Entry 7ZQF (X-ray diffraction, 1.68 A resolution); this record covers chains A and B.

[Chain A]
Molecule: Serine protease subunit NS2B
From: Zika virus
UniProt: Q32ZE1 (POLG_ZIKV); residues 46-96 here correspond to UniProt positions 1414-1464 (UniProt number = residue number + 1368)
Amino-acid sequence (53 residues; numbered 44 to 96; the number before each row is that of its first residue):
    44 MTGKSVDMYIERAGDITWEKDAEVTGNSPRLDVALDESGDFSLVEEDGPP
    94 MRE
Disordered / not traced: 44-48, 89-96
Differences from the reference sequence: initiating methionine (44); expression tag (45)
Curated features (UniProtKB/Swiss-Prot):
  - region: Ile53 to Pro92 (Interacts with and activates NS3 protease)
Ligand contacts: MI-2206 (JW6; 1-[(8R,15S,18S)-15-(4-azanylbutyl)-18-[(3-azanyl-4-oxidanyl-phenyl)methyl]-4,7,14,17,20-pentakis(oxidanylidene)-3,6,13,16,19-pentazabicyclo[20.3.1]hexacosa-1(25),22(26),23-trien-8-yl]guanidine): Gly82, Asp83, Phe84, Ser85

[Chain B]
Molecule: Serine protease NS3
From: Zika virus
Notes: EC 3.4.21.91, 3.6.1.15, 3.6.4.13
UniProt: Q32ZE1 (POLG_ZIKV); residues 1-177 here correspond to UniProt positions 1499-1675 (UniProt number = residue number + 1498)
Amino-acid sequence (178 residues; numbered 0 to 177; the number before each row is that of its first residue; numbering starts at 0):
     0 GSGALWDVPAPKEVKKGETTDGVYRVMTRRLLGSTQVGVGVMQEGVFHTM
    50 WHVTKGAALRSGEGRLDPYWGDVKQDLVSYCGPWKLDAAWDGLSEVQLLA
   100 VPPGERAKNIQTLPGIFKTKDGDIGAVALDYPAGTSGSPILDKCGRVIGL
   150 YGNGVVIKNGSYVSAITQGKREEETPVE
Disordered / not traced: 0-17, 29-32, 171-177
Differences from the reference sequence: expression tag (0); conflict Lys107 (Arg1605 in Q32ZE1)
Curated features (UniProtKB/Swiss-Prot):
  - active site (Charge relay system): His51, Asp75, Ser135
Ligand contacts: MI-2206 (JW6; 1-[(8R,15S,18S)-15-(4-azanylbutyl)-18-[(3-azanyl-4-oxidanyl-phenyl)methyl]-4,7,14,17,20-pentakis(oxidanylidene)-3,6,13,16,19-pentazabicyclo[20.3.1]hexacosa-1(25),22(26),23-trien-8-yl]guanidine): His51, Asp75, Asp129, Tyr130, Pro131, Ala132, Ser135, Tyr150, Gly151, Asn152, Gly153, Val154, Val155, Gly159, Ser160, Tyr161

[Interface between chain A and chain B]
Residue-residue contacts - 95 pairs, chain A then chain B:
  Asp50(A) with Met26(B); Thr27(B); Arg28(B), hydrogen bond (backbone-backbone); Arg59(B), salt bridge
  Met51(A) with Val25(B), hydrophobic; Met26(B); Thr27(B); Thr53(B); Leu58(B); Arg59(B), hydrogen bond (backbone-backbone)
  Tyr52(A) with Arg24(B); Val25(B); Met26(B), hydrogen bond (backbone-backbone); Arg28(B); Ser33(B), hydrogen bond; Arg59(B)
  Ile53(A) with Tyr23(B), hydrophobic; Arg24(B); Met41(B), hydrophobic; Phe46(B), hydrophobic; Arg59(B), hydrogen bond (backbone-backbone); Ser60(B); Leu65(B), hydrophobic
  Glu54(A) with Tyr23(B); Arg24(B), hydrogen bond (backbone-backbone)
  Arg55(A) with Thr19(B); Asp20(B), hydrogen bond (side chain-backbone); Gly21(B); Val22(B); Tyr23(B)
  Ala56(A) with Val22(B), hydrogen bond (backbone-backbone); Arg24(B); Val100(B), hydrophobic; Ala106(B)
  Gly57(A) with Gly21(B); Val22(B), hydrogen bond (backbone-backbone)
  Asp58(A) with Leu98(B)
  Ile59(A) with Gly21(B); Val22(B); Val40(B), hydrophobic; Leu98(B), hydrophobic; Leu140(B), hydrophobic; Gly144(B)
  Thr60(A) with Asn108(B), hydrogen bond (backbone-side chain); Leu140(B)
  Trp61(A) with Glu94(B); Val95(B); Gln96(B); Gln110(B); Leu140(B); Asp141(B); Lys142(B)
  Glu62(A) with Gln96(B), hydrogen bond (backbone-side chain); Asn108(B)
  Ala65(A) with Gln96(B); Gln110(B)
  Glu66(A) with Ile109(B); Gln110(B), hydrogen bond (backbone-backbone)
  Val67(A) with Gln110(B)
  Thr68(A) with Ile109(B); Gln110(B), hydrogen bond (backbone-backbone); Thr111(B), hydrogen bond (backbone-side chain); Leu128(B)
  Gly69(A) with Ala127(B)
  Asn70(A) with Leu112(B); Ala127(B)
  Ser71(A) with Leu112(B), hydrogen bond (side chain-backbone); Pro113(B); Gly114(B)
  Pro72(A) with Gly114(B); Ile115(B), hydrogen bond (backbone-backbone); Ala127(B); Val162(B), hydrophobic
  Arg73(A) with Ile115(B)
  Leu74(A) with Ile115(B), hydrogen bond (backbone-backbone); Phe116(B); Lys117(B), hydrogen bond (backbone-backbone); Ile156(B), hydrophobic
  Asp75(A) with Lys117(B)
  Val76(A) with Phe116(B), hydrophobic; Lys117(B), hydrogen bond (backbone-backbone); Thr118(B)
  Leu78(A) with Lys73(B)
  Asp79(A) with Lys73(B)
  Glu80(A) with Lys73(B), salt bridge
  Ser81(A) with Val72(B)
  Gly82(A) with Val72(B); Lys73(B); Asn152(B), hydrogen bond (backbone-side chain)
  Phe84(A) with Phe116(B), hydrophobic; Asn152(B); Gly153(B); Val154(B), hydrophobic; Ala164(B), hydrophobic
  Leu86(A) with Val155(B)
Interface residues without a listed pair, chain A (34 interface residues in all): Val49, Ser85
Interface residues without a listed pair, chain B (55 interface residues in all): Val52, Ala57, Ile123, Val146

[Summary]
The interface between chain A and chain B involves 34 residues on one side and 55 on the other; the contacts
include 20 hydrogen bonds and 2 salt bridges. Polar contacts include Asp50(A)-Arg59(B), Glu80(A)-Lys73(B) and
Tyr52(A)-Ser33(B). MI-2206 is bound between chain A and chain B.
Here chain A is Serine protease subunit NS2B and chain B is Serine protease NS3, both from Zika virus. Entry
7ZQF (Crystal Structure of Unlinked NS2B-NS3 Protease from Zika Virus in Complex with Inhibitor MI-2206) was
determined by X-ray diffraction, deposited together with 7ZPD, 7ZTM, 7ZUM, 7ZV4, 7ZVV, 7ZW5 and 5 further
entries.
